PDB entry 6K0A | electron microscopy, 4.60 A resolution (low resolution: residue-level contacts below are approximate; hydrogen-bond / salt-bridge calls are withheld) | chains F and H of the 12 polymer chains in the assembly

Chain F:
Molecule: Ribonuclease P protein component 1
Organism: Methanocaldococcus jannaschii (strain ATCC 43067 / DSM 2661 / JAL-1 / JCM 10045 / NBRC 100440)
Notes: EC 3.1.26.5; fragment: Rpp29
UniProtKB: Q57903 (RNP1_METJA); residue numbers follow UniProt; this construct covers 1-95
Amino-acid sequence (95 residues; numbered 1 to 95; the number before each row is that of its first residue):
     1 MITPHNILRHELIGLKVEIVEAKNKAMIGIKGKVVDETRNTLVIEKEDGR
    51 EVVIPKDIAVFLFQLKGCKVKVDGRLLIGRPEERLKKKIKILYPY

Chain H:
Molecule: Ribonuclease P protein component 4
Organism: Methanocaldococcus jannaschii (strain ATCC 43067 / DSM 2661 / JAL-1 / JCM 10045 / NBRC 100440)
Notes: EC 3.1.26.5; fragment: Rpp21
UniProtKB: Q58372 (RNP4_METJA); numbering as in UniProt (aligned over 1-128)
Amino-acid sequence (128 residues; numbered 1 to 128; the number before each row is that of its first residue):
     1 MKKFLEKKLKKIAYERIDILMSLAEEEAKKGNWDRAKRYVYLARRIAMKM
    51 RIRFPKKWKRRICKKCGTFLLYGRNARVRIKSKRYPHVVITCLECGAIYR
   101 IPMIREKKEKRRKKLEERLKAKSNSQTS
Disordered / not traced: 1-2, 122-128
Metal / ion sites: Zn2+: Cys-63, Cys-66, Cys-92, Cys-95
Swiss-Prot annotation at these positions:
  - binding site (Zn(2+)): Cys-63, Cys-66, Cys-92, Cys-95

Interface between chain F and chain H:
Pairs across the interface - 17 pairs, chain F then chain H:
  Asn-6(F) / Ile-12(H)
  Arg-9(F) / Leu-9(H)
  His-10(F) / Arg-16(H)
  Glu-11(F) / Arg-16(H)
  Ile-13(F) / Tyr-39(H)
  Ile-13(F) / Leu-42(H)
  Val-35(F) / Tyr-39(H)
  Asp-36(F) / Arg-38(H)
  Glu-45(F) / Arg-35(H)
  Glu-51(F) / Arg-35(H)
  Arg-80(F) / Arg-45(H)
  Pro-81(F) / Ile-46(H)
  Glu-82(F) / Leu-42(H)
  Glu-82(F) / Arg-45(H)
  Glu-82(F) / Ile-46(H)
  Leu-85(F) / Leu-9(H)
  Lys-86(F) / Leu-9(H)
Other interface residues (no listed pair), chain F (15 interface residues in all): Glu-37
Other interface residues (no listed pair), chain H (10 interface residues in all): Lys-49

In short:
The interface between chain F and chain H involves 15 residues on one side and 10 on the other. Cys-63(H),
Cys-66(H), Cys-92(H) and Cys-95(H) coordinate Zn2+. Curated annotation (UniProt) lists 4 Zn2+-binding residues
on chain H.
Here chain F is Ribonuclease P protein component 1 and chain H is Ribonuclease P protein component 4, both
from Methanocaldococcus jannaschii (strain ATCC 43067 / DSM 2661 / JAL-1 / JCM 10045 / NBRC 100440). Entry
6K0A (cryo-EM structure of an archaeal Ribonuclease P) was determined by electron microscopy together with
6K0B from the same study.
